Entry 7JGR (electron microscopy, 3.90 A resolution); this record covers chains C and E of the 9 polymer chains in the assembly.

[Chain C]
Molecule: AT22044p1
From: Drosophila melanogaster
UniProt: Q7K2L1 (Q7K2L1_DROME); numbering as in UniProt (aligned over 1-721)
Chain sequence (721 residues; row label = number of the first residue in the row):
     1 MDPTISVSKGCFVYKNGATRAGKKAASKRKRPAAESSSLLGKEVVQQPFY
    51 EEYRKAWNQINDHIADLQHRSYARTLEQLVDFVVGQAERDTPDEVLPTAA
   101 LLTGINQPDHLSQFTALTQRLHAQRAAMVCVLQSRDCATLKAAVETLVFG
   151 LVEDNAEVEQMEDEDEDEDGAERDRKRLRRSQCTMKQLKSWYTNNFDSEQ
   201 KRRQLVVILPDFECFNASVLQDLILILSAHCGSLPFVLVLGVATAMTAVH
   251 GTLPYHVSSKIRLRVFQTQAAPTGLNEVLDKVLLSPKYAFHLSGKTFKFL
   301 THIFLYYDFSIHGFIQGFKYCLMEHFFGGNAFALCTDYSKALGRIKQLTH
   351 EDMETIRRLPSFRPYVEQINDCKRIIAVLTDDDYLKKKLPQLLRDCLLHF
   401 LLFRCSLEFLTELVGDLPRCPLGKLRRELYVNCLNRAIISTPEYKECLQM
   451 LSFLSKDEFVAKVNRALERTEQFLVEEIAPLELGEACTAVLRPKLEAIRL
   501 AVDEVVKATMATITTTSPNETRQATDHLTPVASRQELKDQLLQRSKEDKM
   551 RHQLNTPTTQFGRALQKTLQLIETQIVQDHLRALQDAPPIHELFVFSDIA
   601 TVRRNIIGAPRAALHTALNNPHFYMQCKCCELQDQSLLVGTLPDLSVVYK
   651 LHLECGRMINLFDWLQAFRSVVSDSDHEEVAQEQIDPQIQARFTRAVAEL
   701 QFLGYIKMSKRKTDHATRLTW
Not modelled in the structure: 21-37, 90-93, 160-176, 200-201, 370-371, 509-561, 673-686
From the paper describing this entry:
  - mutagenesis - K141A (3-fold): decreased binding to DNA

[Chain E]
Molecule: Origin recognition complex subunit 5
From: Drosophila melanogaster
UniProt: Q24169 (ORC5_DROME); residues 1-460 here = UniProt positions 1-460
Chain sequence (460 residues; row label = number of the first residue in the row):
     1 MEAICSSLEPLFPCREAAIETLGELIGDSSETYPSAIYLFGHSGTGKTAL
    51 TRAFLKECGKRQNVRTAHLNAIECYTTKIMLEILLDSLAPDQGDALKVDN
   101 MLDFVEQLRRQAATRVEDQGFLIAVDNAERLRDMDANVLPVLLRLQELTN
   151 LNLCVILLSQLPFEKFYNKTGLSEIVCLHLAQYNKAETQRILGSDFQQVR
   201 NQLLEQFAQDKKRLEICQEAVTEDFYNNYLNLFLSVFYKACRDVPELQLT
   251 ARKCLSTYLEPVLDGTVDATDISRLWRHIAGPLRSALTQIYMRIEKPAEE
   301 VEDFTAIEDQSVRKLAQSLELPYYAKFLLIAAFLASHNAAKQDKRLFVKH
   351 HGKQRKRMQTVNARAKTTEKMSTTLGPKSFSIDRLLAIFYAILEEKVGLT
   401 CNLLSQISTLVHLNLLSFVSGEQNIMEGSARLQCTIGLEFVLQIGKVVGF
   451 NVRQYLCDFM
Not modelled in the structure: 207-210, 266-272, 296-317, 350-374, 457-460
Ion coordination: Mg2+: T48, D126 (together with ATP)
Ligand contacts: ATP (adenosine-5'-triphosphate): L11, F12, P13, R15, H42, S43, G44, T45, G46, K47, T48, A49, Q160, Y183, I191, P245
UniProt features mapped onto this chain:
  - binding site (ATP): G41 to T48

[Chain C / chain E interface]
Pairs across the interface (58; chain C residue first):
  I105(C) - L321(E)  hydrophobic
  I105(C) - P322(E)
  I105(C) - L413(E)  hydrophobic
  L140(C) - I72(E)
  K141(C) - Y75(E)
  V144(C) - Y75(E)
  T184(C) - I79(E)
  K186(C) - I83(E)
  K186(C) - D86(E)  salt bridge
  E213(C) - L413(E)
  E213(C) - N414(E)
  D222(C) - I72(E)
  D222(C) - R130(E)  salt bridge
  L225(C) - I72(E)  hydrophobic
  I226(C) - I72(E)
  I226(C) - E73(E)
  A229(C) - R52(E)  hydrogen bond (backbone-side chain)
  A229(C) - N70(E)
  A229(C) - E73(E)
  H230(C) - E73(E)  salt bridge
  A243(C) - L413(E)  hydrophobic
  T244(C) - L319(E)
  T244(C) - L413(E)
  T244(C) - L415(E)
  H250(C) - M292(E)
  H250(C) - I294(E)
  Y255(C) - S43(E)
  Y255(C) - D243(E)  hydrogen bond
  Y255(C) - Y291(E)  hydrophobic
  S258(C) - R293(E)
  S259(C) - R293(E)  hydrogen bond (backbone-side chain)
  I261(C) - R293(E)  hydrogen bond (backbone-side chain)
  R262(C) - E295(E)  salt bridge
  L263(C) - R293(E)
  L263(C) - I294(E)
  L263(C) - E295(E)  hydrogen bond (backbone-backbone)
  R264(C) - E295(E)  salt bridge
  V265(C) - I294(E)  hydrophobic
  A270(C) - E320(E)
  P272(C) - E320(E)
  L305(C) - Y323(E)  hydrogen bond (backbone-backbone)
  Y306(C) - Y323(E)  hydrophobic
  Y306(C) - Y324(E)
  Y307(C) - P322(E)
  Y307(C) - Y324(E)  hydrophobic
  Y307(C) - V397(E)
  Y307(C) - N402(E)
  Y307(C) - Q406(E)  hydrogen bond (backbone-side chain)
  D308(C) - N402(E)  hydrogen bond
  F309(C) - L321(E)
  F309(C) - P322(E)
  I607(C) - T400(E)
  G608(C) - T400(E)
  G608(C) - C401(E)  hydrogen bond (backbone-backbone)
  R611(C) - L399(E)
  L719(C) - E427(E)
  W721(C) - D383(E)
  W721(C) - L386(E)  hydrophobic
Other interface residues (no listed pair), chain C (39 interface residues in all): V95, C214, I303, A609
Other interface residues (no listed pair), chain E (39 interface residues in all): E82, Y390, L403, H412, G428

[Overview]
The chain C/chain E interface involves 39 residues from each chain; the contacts include 9 hydrogen bonds and
5 salt bridges. Polar contacts include K186(C)-D86(E), D222(C)-R130(E) and H230(C)-E73(E). Ligands of chain E:
ATP. From UniProt: 8 ATP-binding residues on chain E. The paper reports that K141A of chain C reduces binding
to DNA.
Here chain C is AT22044p1 and chain E is Origin recognition complex subunit 5, both from Drosophila
melanogaster. Entry 7JGR (Structure of Drosophila ORC bound to DNA (84 bp) and Cdc6) was determined by
electron microscopy (same publication as 7JGS, 7JK2, 7JK3, 7JK4, 7JK5 and 7JK6).
